PDB entry 8VOC | X-ray diffraction, 1.54 A resolution | chain A

Chain A:
Molecule: Cytochrome P450
Organism: Rhodopseudomonas palustris HaA2
UniProt: Q2IU02 (Q2IU02_RHOP2); residues 0-409 here correspond to UniProt positions 1-410 (UniProt number = residue number + 1)
Amino-acid sequence (410 residues; each row starts with the number of its first residue; numbering starts at 0):
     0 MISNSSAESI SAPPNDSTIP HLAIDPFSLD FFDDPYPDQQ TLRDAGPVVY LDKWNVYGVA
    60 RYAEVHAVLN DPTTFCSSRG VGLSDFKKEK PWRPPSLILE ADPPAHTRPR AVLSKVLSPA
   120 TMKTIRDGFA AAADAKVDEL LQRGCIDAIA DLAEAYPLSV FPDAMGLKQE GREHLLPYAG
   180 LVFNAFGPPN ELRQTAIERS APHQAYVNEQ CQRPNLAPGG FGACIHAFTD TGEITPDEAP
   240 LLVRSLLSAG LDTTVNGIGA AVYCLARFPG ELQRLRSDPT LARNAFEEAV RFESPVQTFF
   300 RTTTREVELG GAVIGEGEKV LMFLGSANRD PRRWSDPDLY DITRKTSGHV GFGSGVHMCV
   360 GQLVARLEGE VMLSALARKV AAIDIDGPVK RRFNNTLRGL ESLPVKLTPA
Not modelled in the structure: 0-16
Bound ions: heme Fe near Cys358 (its only coordinating residue here)
Residues lining bound ligands:
  - heme (HEM): Leu68, Val80, Ile97, Leu98, His105, Arg109, Leu112, Leu116, Phe160, Ser244, Leu245, Ala248, Gly249, Thr252, Thr253, Gly256, Phe285, Val289, Pro294, Val295, Phe298, Arg300, Leu323, Val349, Gly350, Phe351, Gly352, Val355, His356, Cys358, Val359, Gly360, Val363, Ala364
  - 4-(trifluoromethoxy)benzoic acid (M4F): Arg92, Ser95, Ile97, Leu98, Val181, Phe182, Phe185, Arg243, Ser244, Ser247, Ala248, Thr252, Val295, Phe298

Overview:
Chain A binds 4-(trifluoromethoxy)benzoic acid and heme.
Chain A is Cytochrome P450 (Rhodopseudomonas palustris HaA2); the structure, The crystal structure of
wild-type CYP199A4 bound to 4-trifluoromethoxybenzoic acid, was determined by X-ray diffraction (same
publication as 8VOK and 8VOT).
